PDB entry 8UB8 | electron microscopy, 3.28 A resolution | chains B and C of the 9 polymer chains in the assembly

== Chain B (and C) ==
Protein: Avd
Source organism: Bordetella phage BPP-1
Notes: chain C of this document is another copy of the same molecule, construct and numbering; everything in this record applies to it too
UniProt: chimeric construct of Q775D7, Q9FA38: residues 1-124 from Q775D7 (Q775D7_BPBPP) positions 1-124 (same numbers); residues 125-290 from Q9FA38 positions 5-170 (UniProt number = residue number - 120)
Chain sequence (290 residues; row label = number of the first residue in the row):
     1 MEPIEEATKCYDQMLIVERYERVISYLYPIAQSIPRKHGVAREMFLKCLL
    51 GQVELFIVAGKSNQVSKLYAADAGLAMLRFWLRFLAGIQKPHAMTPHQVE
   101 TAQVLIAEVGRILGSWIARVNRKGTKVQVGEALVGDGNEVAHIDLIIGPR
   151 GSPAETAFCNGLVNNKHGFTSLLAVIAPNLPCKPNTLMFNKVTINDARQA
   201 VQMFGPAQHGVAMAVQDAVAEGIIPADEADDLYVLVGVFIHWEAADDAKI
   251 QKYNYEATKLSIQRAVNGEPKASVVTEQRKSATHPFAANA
Unresolved in the structure: 123-290 (chain C: 1-9, 124-290)

== How chain B and chain C interact ==
Residue-residue contacts (42):
  Ile4(B) - Ala107(C)  hydrophobic
  Glu6(B) - Asp72(C)
  Glu6(B) - Ala76(C)
  Glu6(B) - Arg79(C)  salt bridge
  Ala7(B) - Asp72(C)  hydrogen bond (backbone-side chain)
  Ala7(B) - Ile117(C)  hydrophobic
  Thr8(B) - Tyr69(C)
  Val17(B) - Arg83(C)
  Glu21(B) - Phe80(C)
  Glu21(B) - Arg83(C)  salt bridge
  Ile24(B) - Phe80(C)  hydrophobic
  Ile24(B) - Phe84(C)  hydrophobic
  Tyr28(B) - His38(C)  hydrogen bond
  Tyr28(B) - Ala41(C)
  Tyr28(B) - Phe84(C)  hydrophobic
  Tyr28(B) - Ile88(C)  hydrophobic
  Pro29(B) - Lys90(C)  hydrogen bond (backbone-side chain)
  Gln32(B) - Lys37(C)  hydrogen bond (backbone-side chain)
  Gln32(B) - Lys90(C)
  Glu43(B) - Val40(C)
  Glu43(B) - Glu43(C)
  Leu46(B) - Val40(C)  hydrophobic
  Lys47(B) - Val40(C)
  Lys47(B) - Glu43(C)
  Lys47(B) - Met44(C)
  Leu50(B) - Ala41(C)  hydrophobic
  Leu50(B) - Met44(C)  hydrophobic
  Leu50(B) - Met77(C)
  Leu50(B) - Trp81(C)  hydrophobic
  Leu50(B) - Phe84(C)  hydrophobic
  Gly51(B) - Met44(C)
  Val53(B) - Met77(C)  hydrophobic
  Val53(B) - Phe80(C)  hydrophobic
  Glu54(B) - Met77(C)
  Ile57(B) - Ala73(C)
  Ile57(B) - Ala76(C)  hydrophobic
  Ile57(B) - Met77(C)  hydrophobic
  Val58(B) - Ala73(C)  hydrophobic
  Lys61(B) - Tyr69(C)
  Lys61(B) - Asp72(C)  salt bridge
  Lys61(B) - Ala73(C)
  Lys61(B) - Ala76(C)
Interface residues without a listed pair, chain B (22 interface residues in all): Arg36, Arg42

== Overview ==
The interface between chain B and chain C involves 22 residues on one side and 20 on the other, with 4
hydrogen bonds and 3 salt bridges. Polar contacts include Glu6(B)-Arg79(C), Glu21(B)-Arg83(C) and
Lys61(B)-Asp72(C).
Both chains are Avd (Bordetella phage BPP-1). Entry 8UB8 (Diversity-generating retroelement (DGR)
ribonucleoprotein reverse transcriptase - Pre-active State 1a) was determined by electron microscopy,
deposited together with 8UB7, 8UB9, 8UBA, 8UBB, 8UBC, 8UBD, 8UBE and 8UBF.
